PDB entry 6FF4 | electron microscopy, 3.40 A resolution | chains 6 and Q of the 28 polymer chains in the assembly

Chain 6:
Molecule: U6 snRNA
Organism: Homo sapiens
Sequence (107 nucleotides; numbered 1 to 107; the number before each row is that of its first residue):
     1 GUGCUCGCUU CGGCAGCACA UAUACUAAAA UUGGAACGAU ACAGAGAAGA UUAGCAUGGC
    61 CCCUGCGCAA GGAUGACACG CAAAUUCGUG AAGCGUUCCA UAUUUUU
Not modelled in the structure: 96-107
Metal / ion sites: Mg2+ site 1: A53, G54; Mg2+ site 2: C55, G71; Mg2+ site 3 near G75 (its only coordinating residue here)
Reported in the primary citation:
  - Mg2+ coordination: A53, G54, G71

Chain Q:
Name: Protein BUD31 homolog
Organism: Homo sapiens
UniProtKB: P41223 (BUD31_HUMAN); residues 1-144 here = UniProt positions 1-144
Chain sequence (144 residues; numbered 1 to 144; the number before each row is that of its first residue):
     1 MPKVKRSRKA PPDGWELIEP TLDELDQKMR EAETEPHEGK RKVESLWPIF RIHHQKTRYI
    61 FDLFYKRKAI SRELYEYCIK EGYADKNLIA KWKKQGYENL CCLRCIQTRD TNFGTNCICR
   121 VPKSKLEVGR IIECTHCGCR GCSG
Not modelled in the structure: 1-2, 141-144
Metal / ion sites: Zn2+ site 1: Cys-101, Cys-102, Cys-137; Zn2+ site 2: Cys-101, Cys-119, Arg-140; Zn2+ site 3: Cys-105, Cys-117, Cys-134
Swiss-Prot annotation at these positions:
  - region: Tyr-59 to Arg-67 (Interaction with AR)
  - motif: Pro-2 to Ala-10 (Nuclear localization signal)
  - modified residue: Lys-125 (N6-acetyllysine)

Chain 6 / chain Q interface:
Residue-residue contacts (38):
  G1(6) with Pro-122(Q), base contact; Arg-140(Q), base contact
  U2(6) with Asn-99(Q), sugar contact
  G3(6) with Gln-95(Q), base contact; Glu-98(Q), hydrogen bond to the sugar
  A18(6) with Gln-95(Q), sugar contact; Gly-96(Q), hydrogen bond to the sugar
  C19(6) with Gly-96(Q), sugar contact; Tyr-97(Q), sugar contact; Arg-120(Q), hydrogen bond to the sugar; Pro-122(Q), base contact
  A20(6) with Asn-116(Q), hydrogen bond to the phosphate; Arg-120(Q), sugar contact; Val-121(Q), sugar contact; Pro-122(Q), base contact; Lys-125(Q), base contact
  U21(6) with Thr-115(Q), hydrogen bond to the phosphate; Asn-116(Q), hydrogen bond to the phosphate; Ile-118(Q), phosphate contact; Val-121(Q), sugar contact; Lys-125(Q), base contact
  A22(6) with Thr-111(Q), phosphate contact; Thr-115(Q), phosphate contact; Cys-117(Q), sugar contact; Ile-118(Q), base contact; Arg-130(Q), base contact; Ile-132(Q), base contact; Glu-133(Q), base contact; Thr-135(Q), base contact; His-136(Q), hydrogen bond to the sugar
  U23(6) with Thr-111(Q), phosphate contact; Asn-112(Q), hydrogen bond to the phosphate; Thr-135(Q), sugar contact
  A24(6) with Asn-112(Q), phosphate contact
  U26(6) with Arg-41(Q), salt bridge to the phosphate
  A27(6) with Gly-39(Q), hydrogen bond to the sugar; Arg-41(Q), sugar contact; Lys-42(Q), phosphate contact
Interface residues without a listed pair, chain Q (30 interface residues in all): Asp-110, Phe-113, Lys-123, Leu-126, Glu-127, Cys-134

Summary:
The interface between chain 6 and chain Q involves 12 residues on one side and 30 on the other, with 9
hydrogen bonds and 1 salt bridge. Polar contacts include G3(6)/Glu-98(Q), A18(6)/Gly-96(Q) and
C19(6)/Arg-120(Q). A53(6) and G54(6) form the Mg2+ site 1. From the paper: Mg2+ coordination by A53(6), G54(6)
and G71(6).
Chain 6 is U6 snRNA and chain Q is Protein BUD31 homolog, both from Homo sapiens; the structure, human Bact
spliceosome core structure, was determined by electron microscopy.
